Entry 7V3G (electron microscopy, 3.30 A resolution); this record covers chains D and F of the 10 polymer chains in the assembly.

# Chain D (and F)
Protein: Small envelope protein M
Source organism: Dengue virus type 2 (strain Thailand/NGS-C/1944)
Notes: chain F of this document is another copy of the same molecule, construct and numbering; everything in this record applies to it too
Reference sequence: P14340 (POLG_DEN2N); residues 1-72 here correspond to UniProt positions 206-277 (UniProt number = residue number + 205)
Amino-acid sequence (72 residues; numbered 1 to 72; the number before each row is that of its first residue):
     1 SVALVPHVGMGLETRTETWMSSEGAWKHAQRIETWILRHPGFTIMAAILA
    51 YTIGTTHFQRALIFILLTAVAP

# Interface between chain D and chain F
Pairs across the interface (19):
  Ala3(D) with Ala3(F), hydrophobic
  Leu4(D) with Arg31(F)
  Arg31(D) with Leu4(F); Val5(F)
  Ile53(D) with Phe58(F), hydrophobic; Gln59(F)
  Gly54(D) with Gln59(F), hydrogen bond (backbone-side chain)
  Thr55(D) with Thr55(F)
  Gln59(D) with Gly54(F); Gln59(F)
  Ile63(D) with Ile63(F), hydrophobic
  Leu66(D) with Leu66(F), hydrophobic; Leu67(F), hydrophobic; Val70(F), hydrophobic
  Leu67(D) with Leu66(F), hydrophobic
  Ala69(D) with Val70(F), hydrophobic
  Val70(D) with Leu66(F), hydrophobic; Ala69(F), hydrophobic; Val70(F), hydrophobic
Other interface residues (no listed pair), chain D (18 interface residues in all): Pro6, Gly9, Met10, His39, Phe58, Leu62
Other interface residues (no listed pair), chain F (18 interface residues in all): Met10, His39, Ile53, Leu62, Pro72

# In short
The chain D/chain F interface involves 18 residues from each chain; the contacts include 1 hydrogen bond. Its
one hydrogen-bonded contact is Gly54(D)-Gln59(F).
Both chains are Small envelope protein M (Dengue virus type 2 (strain Thailand/NGS-C/1944)). Entry 7V3G
(DENV2_NGC_Fab_C10 28degrees (2Fab:3E)) was determined by electron microscopy, deposited together with 7V3F,
7V3H, 7V3I and 7V3J.
